Entry 6RUI (electron microscopy, 2.70 A resolution); this record covers chains T and Q of the 20 polymer chains in the assembly.

# Chain T
Molecule: Template strand
Source organism: synthetic construct
Sequence (70 nucleotides; row label = number of the first residue in the row):
     1 GTCTTCAACTGCTTTCGCATGAAGTACCTCCCAACTACTTTTCCTCACAC
    51 TTGTACTCCATGACTAAACC
Not modelled in the structure: 1-3, 20-28, 61-70

# Chain Q
Molecule: RNA polymerase I-specific transcription initiation factor RRN7
Source organism: Saccharomyces cerevisiae
Reference sequence: P40992 (RRN7_YEAST); numbering as in UniProt (aligned over 1-514)
Amino-acid sequence (514 residues; numbered 1 to 514; the number before each row is that of its first residue):
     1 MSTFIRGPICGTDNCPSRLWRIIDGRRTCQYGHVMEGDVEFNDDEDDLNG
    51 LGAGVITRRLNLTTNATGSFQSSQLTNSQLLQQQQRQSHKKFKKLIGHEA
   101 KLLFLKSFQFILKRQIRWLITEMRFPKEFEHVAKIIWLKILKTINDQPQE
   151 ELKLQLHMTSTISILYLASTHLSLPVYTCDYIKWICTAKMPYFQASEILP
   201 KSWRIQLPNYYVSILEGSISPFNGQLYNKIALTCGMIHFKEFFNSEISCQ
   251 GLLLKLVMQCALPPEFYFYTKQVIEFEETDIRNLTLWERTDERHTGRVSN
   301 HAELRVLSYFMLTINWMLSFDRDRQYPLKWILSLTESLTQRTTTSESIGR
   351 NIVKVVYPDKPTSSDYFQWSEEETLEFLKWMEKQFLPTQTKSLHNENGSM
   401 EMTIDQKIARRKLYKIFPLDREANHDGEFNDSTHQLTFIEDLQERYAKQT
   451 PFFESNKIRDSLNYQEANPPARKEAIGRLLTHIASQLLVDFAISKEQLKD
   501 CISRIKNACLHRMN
Not modelled in the structure: 1-2, 47-50, 389-404, 454-468
UniProt features mapped onto this chain:
  - zinc finger: Thr3 to Glu36 (RRN7-type)
  - region: Gly37 to Ala66 (B-reader), Thr67 to Lys101 (B-linker)
  - binding site (Zn(2+)): Cys10, Cys15, Cys29, His33
  - mutagenesis: Cys29 (C29A: Impaired binding to Pol I), His33 (H33S: Impaired binding to Pol I)

# How chain T and chain Q interact
Pairs across the interface - 23 pairs, chain T then chain Q:
  DT41(T) with Asn209(Q), base contact; Tyr210(Q), base contact
  DT42(T) with Tyr210(Q), sugar contact
  DC43(T) with Tyr210(Q), sugar contact; Tyr211(Q), sugar contact; Ile214(Q), phosphate contact
  DC44(T) with Leu154(Q), phosphate contact; Gln155(Q), hydrogen bond to the phosphate; Leu156(Q), phosphate contact; His157(Q), phosphate contact; Ile214(Q), phosphate contact
  DT45(T) with Gln155(Q), phosphate contact; His157(Q), salt bridge to the phosphate; Thr159(Q), hydrogen bond to the phosphate; Gln225(Q), sugar contact; Lys229(Q), salt bridge to the phosphate
  DC46(T) with Gly224(Q), phosphate contact; Gln225(Q), phosphate contact; Asn228(Q), hydrogen bond to the phosphate; Arg293(Q), base contact
  DA47(T) with Arg293(Q), hydrogen bond to the base; His294(Q), hydrogen bond to the base
  DC48(T) with Arg297(Q), base contact
Interface residues without a listed pair, chain Q (19 interface residues in all): Lys101, Asn223, Thr295

# In short
8 residues of chain T and 19 residues of chain Q are in contact; the contacts include 5 hydrogen bonds and 2
salt bridges. Among the polar pairs are DA47(T)-Arg293(Q), DA47(T)-His294(Q) and DC44(T)-Gln155(Q).
Chain T is Template strand (synthetic construct) and chain Q is RNA polymerase I-specific transcription
initiation factor RRN7 (Saccharomyces cerevisiae); the structure, RNA Polymerase I Pre-initiation complex DNA
opening intermediate 2, was determined by electron microscopy together with 6RQH, 6RQL, 6RQT, 6RRD, 6RUO and
6RWE from the same study.
